8UGQ - chains O and E of the 22 polymer chains in the assembly; structure by electron microscopy, 3.17 A resolution.

== Chain O ==
Molecule: 9-nt DNA strand
From: Maize streak virus genotype A (isolate Nigeria)
Sequence (9 nucleotides; numbered 900 to 908; the number before each row is that of its first residue):
   900 CGAACCCCA

== Chain E ==
Molecule: Capsid protein
From: Maize streak virus genotype A (isolate Nigeria)
UniProtKB: P06448 (CAPSD_MSVN); residue numbers follow UniProt; this construct covers 1-243
Chain sequence (243 residues; row label = number of the first residue in the row):
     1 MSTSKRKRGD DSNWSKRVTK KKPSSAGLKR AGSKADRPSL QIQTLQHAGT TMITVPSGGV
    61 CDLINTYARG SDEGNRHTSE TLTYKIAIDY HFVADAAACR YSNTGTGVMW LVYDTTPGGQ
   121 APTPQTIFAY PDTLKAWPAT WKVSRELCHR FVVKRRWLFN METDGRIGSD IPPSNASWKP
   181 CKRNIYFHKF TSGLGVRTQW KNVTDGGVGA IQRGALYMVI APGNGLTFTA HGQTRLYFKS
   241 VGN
Unresolved in the structure: 1-29
Curated features (UniProtKB/Swiss-Prot):
  - motif: Met1 to Ser24 (Bipartite nuclear localization signal)
  - mutagenesis: Arg6 (R6T: Abolishes nuclear localization; when associated with N-7; N-20 and N-21), Lys7 (K7N: Abolishes nuclear localization; when associated with T-6; N-20 and N-21), Lys20 (K20N: Abolishes nuclear localization; when associated with T-6; N-7 and N-21), Lys21 (K21N: Abolishes nuclear localization; when associated with T-6; N-7 and N-20)

== How chain O and chain E interact ==
Residue-residue contacts (11; chain O residue first):
  DG901(O) with Arg155(E), salt bridge to the phosphate
  DA902(O) with Val153(E), phosphate contact; Arg156(E), phosphate contact
  DA903(O) with Lys142(E), salt bridge to the phosphate; Val153(E), phosphate contact
  DC904(O) with Arg145(E), sugar contact
  DC905(O) with Arg145(E), salt bridge to the phosphate; His149(E), salt bridge to the phosphate
  DC906(O) with His149(E), salt bridge to the phosphate
  DA908(O) with Arg30(E), base contact; Lys34(E), phosphate contact
Other interface residues (no listed pair), chain E (11 interface residues in all): Cys148, Lys154, Arg197

== Summary ==
The interface between chain O and chain E involves 7 residues on one side and 11 on the other; the contacts
include 5 salt bridges. Polar pairs include DG901(O)-Arg155(E), DA903(O)-Lys142(E) and DC905(O)-Arg145(E).
UniProt lists 4 mutagenesis sites on chain E.
Chain O is a 9-nt DNA strand and chain E is Capsid protein, both from Maize streak virus genotype A (isolate
Nigeria); the structure, CryoEM Structure of Maize Streak Virus (MSV) - Geminivirus, was determined by
electron microscopy.
